PDB entry 3BDM | X-ray diffraction, 2.70 A resolution | chains S and T of the 28 polymer chains in the assembly

[Chain S]
Molecule: Proteasome component PRE5
Organism: Saccharomyces cerevisiae
Notes: EC 3.4.25.1
UniProtKB: P40302 (PSA1_YEAST); the construct has insertions or renumbered stretches relative to UniProt, so the offset changes along the chain: 3-60 = UniProt 1-58; 63-180 = UniProt 59-176; 183-204 = UniProt 183-204; 210-233 = UniProt 211-234
Sequence (234 residues; numbered 3 to 233 plus 10 insertion-coded residues; 7 numbers in that range are skipped by the numbering (no residue carries them; nothing is unmodelled there); the number before each row is that of its first residue; a row labelled like 18A-18F holds insertion residues (18A, then the next letters in order)):
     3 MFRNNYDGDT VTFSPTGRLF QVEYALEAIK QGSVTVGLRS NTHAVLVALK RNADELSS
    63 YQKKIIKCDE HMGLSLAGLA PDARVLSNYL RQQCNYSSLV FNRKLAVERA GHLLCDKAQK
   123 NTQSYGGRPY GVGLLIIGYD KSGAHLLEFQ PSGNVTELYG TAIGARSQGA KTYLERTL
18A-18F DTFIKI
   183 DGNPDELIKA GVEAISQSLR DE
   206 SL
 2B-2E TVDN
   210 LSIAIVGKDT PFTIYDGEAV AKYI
Not modelled in the structure: 3
Swiss-Prot annotation at these positions:
  - modified residue: Ser-16 (Phosphoserine)
  - cross-link: Lys-191 (Glycyl lysine isopeptide (Lys-Gly) (interchain with G-Cter in ubiquitin))

[Chain T]
Molecule: Proteasome component C1
Organism: Saccharomyces cerevisiae
Notes: EC 3.4.25.1
UniProtKB: P21242 (PSA3_YEAST); the construct lacks a stretch of the UniProt sequence and is renumbered around it, so the offset changes along the chain: 2-180 = UniProt 2-180; 184-199 = UniProt 187-202; 201-206 = UniProt 203-208; 207-218 = UniProt 211-222; 1 more segments
Sequence (287 residues; numbered 2 to 281 plus 11 insertion-coded residues; 4 numbers in that range are skipped by the numbering (no residue carries them; nothing is unmodelled there); the number before each row is that of its first residue; a row labelled like 18A-18F holds insertion residues (18A, then the next letters in order)):
     2 TSIGTGYDLS NSVFSPDGRN FQVEYAVKAV ENGTTSIGIK CNDGVVFAVE KLITSKLLVP
    62 QKNVKIQVVD RHIGCVYSGL IPDGRHLVNR GREEAASFKK LYKTPIPIPA FADRLGQYVQ
   122 AHTLYNSVRP FGVSTIFGGV DKNGAHLYML EPSGSYWGYK GAATGKGRQS AKAELEKLV
18A-18F DHHPEG
   184 LSAREAVKQA AKIIYL
   201 AHEDNK
20B-20C EK
   207 DFELEISWCS LS
21A-21C ETN
   219 GLHKFVKGDL LQEAIDFAQK EINGDDDEDE DDSDNVMSSD DENAPVATNA NATTDQEGDI
   279 HLE
Not modelled in the structure: 2-4, 242-281
Swiss-Prot annotation at these positions:
  - modified residue: Thr-2 (N-acetylthreonine)

[How chain S and chain T interact]
Contacting residue pairs - 61 pairs, chain S then chain T:
  Asn-7(S) with Leu-10(T)
  Tyr-8(S) with Asp-9(T), hydrogen bond; Leu-10(T), hydrophobic
  Thr-12(S) with Arg-130(T)
  Val-13(S) with Asn-127(T); Ser-128(T); Val-129(T); Arg-130(T)
  Thr-14(S) with Leu-10(T); Gln-23(T)
  Phe-15(S) with Gln-23(T), hydrogen bond (backbone-side chain); Tyr-26(T); Ala-27(T), hydrophobic; Leu-81(T), hydrophobic; Arg-130(T); Pro-131(T)
  Ser-16(S) with Tyr-26(T)
  Pro-17(S) with Tyr-26(T), hydrophobic; Lys-29(T)
  Thr-18(S) with Lys-29(T)
  Gly-19(S) with Tyr-26(T); Lys-29(T); Ala-30(T)
  Leu-21(S) with Arg-130(T)
  His-114(S) with Arg-86(T), hydrogen bond
  Cys-117(S) with Arg-86(T)
  Asp-118(S) with Arg-86(T), salt bridge; Asn-90(T)
  Gln-121(S) with Pro-83(T); Asp-84(T); His-87(T)
  Thr-124(S) with Arg-130(T), hydrogen bond (backbone-side chain)
  Gln-125(S) with His-87(T); His-123(T); Val-129(T); Arg-130(T), hydrogen bond (backbone-backbone); Phe-132(T)
  Ser-126(S) with Ser-128(T)
  Tyr-127(S) with Ser-128(T), hydrogen bond (backbone-backbone)
  Ser-154(S) with Pro-83(T)
  Gly-155(S) with Pro-83(T)
  Asn-156(S) with Ile-82(T); Pro-83(T)
  Thr-158(S) with Asn-64(T)
  Glu-159(S) with Leu-59(T); Val-60(T), hydrogen bond (backbone-backbone); Lys-63(T); Asn-64(T), hydrogen bond (backbone-side chain)
  Leu-160(S) with Leu-58(T); Leu-59(T), hydrophobic; Val-60(T)
  Tyr-161(S) with Lys-57(T); Leu-58(T), hydrogen bond (backbone-backbone); Leu-59(T); Val-60(T), hydrophobic; Pro-61(T)
  Gly-162(S) with Leu-58(T)
  Lys-173(S) with Leu-58(T)
  Glu-177(S) with Ser-56(T); Lys-57(T)
  Leu-180(S) with Lys-57(T)
Other interface residues (no listed pair), chain S (33 interface residues in all): Arg-41, Val-157, Leu-176
Other interface residues (no listed pair), chain T (30 interface residues in all): Gly-133

[Overview]
Chain S and chain T form an interface of 33 and 30 residues respectively; the contacts include 9 hydrogen
bonds and 1 salt bridge. Among the polar pairs are Asp-118(S)/Arg-86(T), Tyr-8(S)/Asp-9(T) and
Phe-15(S)/Gln-23(T).
Here chain S is Proteasome component PRE5 and chain T is Proteasome component C1, both from Saccharomyces
cerevisiae. Entry 3BDM (yeast 20S proteasome:glidobactin A-complex) was determined by X-ray diffraction (same
publication as 2ZCY).
